PDB entry 6OTF | electron microscopy, 3.10 A resolution | chains B and A of the 3 polymer chains in the assembly

[Chain B (and A)]
Name: Viral protein 1
Source organism: Snow Mountain virus
Notes: chain A of this document is another copy of the same molecule, construct and numbering; everything in this record applies to it too
UniProt: Q80RD6 (Q80RD6_9CALI); residues 1-542 here = UniProt positions 1-542
Sequence (542 residues; each row starts with the number of its first residue):
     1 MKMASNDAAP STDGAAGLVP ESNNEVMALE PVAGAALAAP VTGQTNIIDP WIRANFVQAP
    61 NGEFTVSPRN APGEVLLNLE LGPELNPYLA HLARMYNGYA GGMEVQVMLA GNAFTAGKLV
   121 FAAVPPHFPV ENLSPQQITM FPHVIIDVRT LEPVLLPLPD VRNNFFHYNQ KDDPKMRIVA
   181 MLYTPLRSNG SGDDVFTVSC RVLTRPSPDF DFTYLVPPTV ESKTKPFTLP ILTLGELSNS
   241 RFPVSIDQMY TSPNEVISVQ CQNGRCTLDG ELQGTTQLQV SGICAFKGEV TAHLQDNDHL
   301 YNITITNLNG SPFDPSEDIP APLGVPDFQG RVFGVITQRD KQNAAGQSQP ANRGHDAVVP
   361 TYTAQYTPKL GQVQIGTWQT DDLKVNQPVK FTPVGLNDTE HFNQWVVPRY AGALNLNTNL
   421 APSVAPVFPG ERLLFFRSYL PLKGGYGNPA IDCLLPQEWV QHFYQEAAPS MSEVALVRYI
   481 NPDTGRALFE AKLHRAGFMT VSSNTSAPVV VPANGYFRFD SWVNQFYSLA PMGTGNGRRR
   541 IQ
Unresolved in the structure: 1-11, 533-542 (chain A: 1-25, 190-194, 533-542)
Metal / ion sites: Zn2+: H293, Q295, H299
Reported in the primary citation:
  - Zn2+ coordination: H293, H299
  - conformationally variable residues (side-chain flip): D382

[Chain B / chain A interface]
Residue-residue contacts (92):
  Q44(B) with W51(A), hydrogen bond (backbone-side chain)
  N46(B) with D49(A), hydrogen bond; W51(A)
  I47(B) with D49(A); P50(A)
  D49(B) with N46(A), hydrogen bond; I47(A), hydrogen bond (side chain-backbone); Y96(A), hydrogen bond; L215(A)
  P50(B) with I47(A)
  W51(B) with Q44(A); L215(A), hydrophobic
  I52(B) with L215(A), hydrophobic
  Y88(B) with L215(A); V216(A), hydrogen bond (side chain-backbone)
  H91(B) with H91(A), hydrogen bond (backbone-side chain); M95(A); T219(A)
  L92(B) with L92(A), hydrophobic; M95(A), hydrophobic
  M95(B) with H91(A); L92(A), hydrophobic
  Y96(B) with D49(A), hydrogen bond
  V216(B) with Y88(A), hydrogen bond (backbone-side chain)
  P217(B) with Y88(A)
  P218(B) with P87(A); Y88(A)
  P230(B) with Q465(A)
  L232(B) with Q465(A)
  G235(B) with Q279(A), hydrogen bond (backbone-side chain)
  E236(B) with L278(A); Q279(A); Y464(A)
  L237(B) with Q279(A), hydrogen bond (backbone-side chain)
  P243(B) with S281(A)
  V244(B) with S281(A)
  S245(B) with Q279(A); S281(A)
  L278(B) with L232(A), hydrophobic; E236(A)
  Q279(B) with G235(A), hydrogen bond (side chain-backbone); E236(A); L237(A), hydrogen bond (side chain-backbone); S245(A)
  S281(B) with S245(A)
  T337(B) with P441(A); L442(A), hydrogen bond (side chain-backbone)
  R339(B) with L440(A), hydrogen bond (side chain-backbone); L442(A); N448(A), hydrogen bond; P449(A)
  Q349(B) with Y446(A); G447(A); N448(A), hydrogen bond (side chain-backbone)
  P350(B) with Y446(A); G447(A), hydrogen bond (backbone-backbone)
  A351(B) with G445(A); Y446(A), hydrophobic
  N352(B) with L442(A); K443(A); G444(A); G445(A), hydrogen bond (backbone-backbone); G447(A), hydrogen bond (side chain-backbone)
  R353(B) with K443(A)
  G354(B) with K443(A), hydrogen bond (backbone-backbone)
  L440(B) with R339(A), hydrogen bond (backbone-side chain)
  P441(B) with T337(A); R339(A)
  L442(B) with T337(A), hydrogen bond (backbone-side chain); R339(A); N352(A)
  K443(B) with N352(A); R353(A); G354(A), hydrogen bond (backbone-backbone)
  G444(B) with N352(A)
  G445(B) with P350(A); A351(A); N352(A), hydrogen bond (backbone-backbone)
  Y446(B) with A345(A); Q349(A), hydrogen bond (backbone-side chain); P350(A); A351(A), hydrophobic
  G447(B) with R339(A); Q349(A); P350(A), hydrogen bond (backbone-backbone); N352(A), hydrogen bond (backbone-side chain)
  N448(B) with R339(A), hydrogen bond
  P449(B) with R339(A)
  Q461(B) with E458(A); Q461(A)
  Q465(B) with P230(A); L232(A)
Interface residues without a listed pair, chain B (61 interface residues in all): T45, P87, R94, L215, T219, S238, V280, V335, A345, D356, K390, V394, Y439, E458, Y464
Interface residues without a listed pair, chain A (62 interface residues in all): I48, I52, R94, P217, P218, P243, V244, V280, V335, G346, D356, T392, V394, Y439, H462

[Overview]
The interface between chain B and chain A involves 61 residues on one side and 62 on the other; the contacts
include 29 hydrogen bonds. Polar contacts include Q44(B)-W51(A), N46(B)-D49(A) and D49(B)-I47(A). H293(B),
Q295(B) and H299(B) coordinate Zn2+. The paper reports Zn2+ coordination by H293(B) and H299(B);
conformational variability at D382(B).
Both chains are Viral protein 1 (Snow Mountain virus). Entry 6OTF (Symmetric reconstruction of human norovirus
GII.2 Snow Mountain Virus Strain VLP in T=3 symmetry) was determined by electron microscopy together with
6OU9, 6OUC, 6OUT and 6OUU from the same study.
